PDB entry 5ONM | X-ray diffraction, 1.52 A resolution | chain A

[Chain A]
Name: L-ectoine synthase
Organism: Paenibacillus lautus
Notes: EC 4.2.1.108
Reference sequence: A0A1R1AV52 (A0A1R1AV52_PAELA); residues 1-130 here = UniProt positions 1-130
Chain sequence (138 residues; numbered 1 to 138; the number before each row is that of its first residue):
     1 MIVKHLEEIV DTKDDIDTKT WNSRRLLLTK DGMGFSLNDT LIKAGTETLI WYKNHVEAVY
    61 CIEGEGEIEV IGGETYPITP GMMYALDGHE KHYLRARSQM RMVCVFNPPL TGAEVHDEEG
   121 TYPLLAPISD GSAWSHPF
Sequence notes: conflict Thr-79 (Ser in A0A1R1AV52); expression tag (131-138)
Metal / ion sites: Fe ion near Tyr-84 (its only coordinating residue here)
What the authors report for this chain:
  - Fe ion coordination: Glu-57, Tyr-84, His-92
  - catalytic residues: Glu-57, Tyr-84, His-92
  - mutagenesis - E57A, Y84A, H92A: decreased catalytic activity
  - self-association interface (contacts with another copy of this molecule); pairs are residue here / residue on that copy: Met-1/Met-83 (backbone contact), Met-1, Met-1, Gly-81, Met-83
  - catalytic residues: Trp-21, Asn-38, Thr-40 (proposed by the authors, not directly observed)

[Summary]
From the paper: catalytic residues Glu-57, Tyr-84 and His-92 among others; E57A, Y84A and H92A reduce
catalytic activity.
Chain A is L-ectoine synthase (Paenibacillus lautus); the structure, Crystal Structure of Ectoine Synthase
from P. lautus, was determined by X-ray diffraction (same publication as 5ONN and 5ONO).
